PDB entry 8RNC | electron microscopy, 3.52 A resolution | chains E and F of the 9 polymer chains in the assembly

[Chain E]
Protein: RNA-directed RNA polymerase catalytic subunit
Source organism: Influenza B virus (B/Memphis/13/2003)
Notes: EC 2.7.7.48
Reference sequence: Q5V8Y6 (Q5V8Y6_9INFB); residue numbers follow UniProt; this construct covers 1-752
Amino-acid sequence (752 residues; row label = number of the first residue in the row):
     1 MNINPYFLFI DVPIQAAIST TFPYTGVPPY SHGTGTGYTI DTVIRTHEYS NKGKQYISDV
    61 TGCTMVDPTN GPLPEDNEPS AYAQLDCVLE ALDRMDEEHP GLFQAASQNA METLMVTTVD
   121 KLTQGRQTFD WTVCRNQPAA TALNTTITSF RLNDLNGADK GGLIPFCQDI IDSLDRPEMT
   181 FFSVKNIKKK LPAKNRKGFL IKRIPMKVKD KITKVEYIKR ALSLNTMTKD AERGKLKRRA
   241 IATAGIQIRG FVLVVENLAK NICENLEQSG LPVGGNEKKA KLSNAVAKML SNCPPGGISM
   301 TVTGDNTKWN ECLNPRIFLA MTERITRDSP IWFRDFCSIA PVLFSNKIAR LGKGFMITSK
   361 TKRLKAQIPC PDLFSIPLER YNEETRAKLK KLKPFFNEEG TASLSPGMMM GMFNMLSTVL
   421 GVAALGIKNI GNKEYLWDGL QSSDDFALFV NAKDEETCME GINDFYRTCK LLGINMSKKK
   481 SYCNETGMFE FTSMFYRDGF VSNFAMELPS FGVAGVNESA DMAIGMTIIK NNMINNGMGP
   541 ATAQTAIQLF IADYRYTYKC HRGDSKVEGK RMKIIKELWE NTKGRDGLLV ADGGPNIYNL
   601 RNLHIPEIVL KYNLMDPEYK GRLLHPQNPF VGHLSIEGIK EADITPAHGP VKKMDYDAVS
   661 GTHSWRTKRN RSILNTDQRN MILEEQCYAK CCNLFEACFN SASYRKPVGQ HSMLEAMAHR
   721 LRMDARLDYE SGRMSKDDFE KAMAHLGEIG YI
Disordered / not traced: 228-238, 634-654

[Chain F]
Protein: Polymerase basic protein 2
Source organism: Influenza B virus (B/Memphis/13/2003)
Reference sequence: Q5V8X3 (Q5V8X3_9INFB); residue numbers follow UniProt; this construct covers 1-770
Amino-acid sequence (799 residues; each row starts with the number of its first residue):
     1 MTLAKIELLK QLLRDNEAKT VLKQTTVDQY NIIRKFNTSR IEKNPSLRMK WAMCSNFPLA
    61 LTKGDMANRI PLEYKGIQLK TNAEDIGTKG QMCSIAAVTW WNTYGPIGDT EGFERVYESF
   121 FLRKMRLDNA TWGRITFGPV ERVRKRVLLN PLTKEMPPDE ASNVIMEILF PKEAGIPRES
   181 TWIHRELIKE KREKLKGTMI TPIVLAYMLE RELVARRRFL PVAGATSAEF IEMLHCLQGE
   241 NWRQIYHPGG NKLTESRSQS MIVACRKIIR RSIVASNPLE LAVEIANKTV IDTEPLKSCL
   301 AAIDGGDVAC DIIRAALGLK IRQRQRFGRL ELKRISGRGF KNDEEILIGN GTIQKIGIWD
   361 GEEEFHVRCG ECRGILKKSK MKLEKLLINS AKKEDMRDLI ILCMVFSQDT RMFQGVRGEI
   421 NFLNRAGQLL SPMYQLQRYF LNRSNDLFDQ WGYEESPKAS ELHGINESMN ASDYTLKGVV
   481 VTRNVIDDFS STETEKVSIT KNLSLIKRTG EVIMGANDVS ELESQAQLMI TYDTPKMWEM
   541 GTTKELVQNT YQWVLKNLVT LKAQFLLGKE DMFQWDAFEA FESIIPQKMA GQYSGFARAV
   601 LKQMRDQEVM KTDQFIKLLP FCFSPPKLRS NGEPYQFLKL VLKGGGENFI EVRKGSPLFS
   661 YNPQTEVLTI CGRMMSLKGK IEDEERNRSM GNAVLAGFLV SGKYDPDLGD FKTIEELEKL
   721 KPGEKANILL YQGKPVKVVK RKRYSALSND ISQGIKRQRM TVESMGWALS GWSHPQFEKG
   781 GGSGGGSGGS AWSHPQFEK
Disordered / not traced: 141-226, 489-492, 744-799
Construct notes: expression tag (771-799)

[Chain E / chain F interface]
Contacting residue pairs (161; chain E residue first):
  Lys189(E) - Asn37(F)
  Pro192(E) - Asn37(F)
  Ala193(E) - Asn37(F)
  Leu200(E) - Asn37(F)
  Arg203(E) - Arg40(F)
  Asn276(E) - Gln238(F)
  Asn276(E) - Gly239(F)  hydrogen bond (side chain-backbone)
  Lys279(E) - Glu240(F)  hydrogen bond (side chain-backbone)
  Met494(E) - Glu240(F)
  Asp498(E) - Val140(F)
  Phe500(E) - Asn241(F)
  Val501(E) - Asn241(F)  hydrogen bond (backbone-side chain)
  Asn503(E) - Glu240(F)
  Phe511(E) - Ser46(F)
  Gly512(E) - Ser46(F)
  Val513(E) - Ser46(F)
  Val516(E) - Met49(F)
  Glu518(E) - Ile95(F)
  Lys530(E) - His235(F)
  Ile534(E) - His235(F)
  Gly537(E) - Glu240(F)
  Tyr556(E) - Lys50(F)
  Thr557(E) - Met53(F)
  Tyr558(E) - Met49(F)  hydrogen bond
  Lys559(E) - Met53(F)
  Lys559(E) - Ile95(F)
  Arg562(E) - Glu647(F)
  Asp564(E) - Pro657(F)
  Lys570(E) - Ile77(F)
  Arg571(E) - Ile95(F)
  Arg571(E) - Thr99(F)  hydrogen bond
  Lys573(E) - Lys75(F)
  Ile574(E) - Tyr74(F)  hydrophobic
  Ile574(E) - Ala96(F)  hydrophobic
  Ile574(E) - Thr99(F)
  Ile574(E) - Trp100(F)
  Ile574(E) - Thr103(F)
  Ile575(E) - Thr99(F)
  Glu577(E) - Tyr74(F)  hydrogen bond
  Glu577(E) - Lys75(F)  salt bridge
  Glu577(E) - Tyr104(F)  hydrogen bond
  Leu578(E) - Asn102(F)
  Leu578(E) - Thr103(F)
  Asn581(E) - Tyr104(F)
  Arg585(E) - Gly672(F)
  Asp586(E) - Lys544(F)  salt bridge
  Asp592(E) - Asn102(F)
  Leu600(E) - His235(F)  hydrogen bond (backbone-side chain)
  Arg601(E) - Leu127(F)
  Arg601(E) - Trp132(F)
  Arg601(E) - Met233(F)
  Asn602(E) - Leu127(F)
  Leu603(E) - His235(F)
  His604(E) - Arg123(F)  hydrogen bond (backbone-side chain)
  His604(E) - Met233(F)
  His604(E) - His235(F)
  Ile605(E) - Lys124(F)
  Ile605(E) - Leu127(F)  hydrophobic
  Val609(E) - Phe120(F)  hydrophobic
  Val609(E) - Phe121(F)  hydrophobic
  Val609(E) - Lys124(F)  hydrogen bond (backbone-side chain)
  Leu610(E) - Lys124(F)
  Tyr612(E) - Phe113(F)  hydrophobic
  Tyr612(E) - Glu114(F)
  Tyr612(E) - Phe121(F)  hydrophobic
  Asn613(E) - Lys124(F)  hydrogen bond
  Glu618(E) - Ile107(F)
  Tyr619(E) - Asn102(F)
  Lys620(E) - Thr110(F)
  Gly621(E) - Gly108(F)
  Gly621(E) - Thr110(F)
  Arg622(E) - Trp101(F)  hydrogen bond (backbone-side chain)
  Arg622(E) - Thr103(F)  hydrogen bond (side chain-backbone)
  Arg622(E) - Tyr104(F)
  Arg622(E) - Gly105(F)  hydrogen bond (side chain-backbone)
  Arg622(E) - Pro106(F)
  Arg622(E) - Ile107(F)
  Leu623(E) - Asn102(F)
  Leu624(E) - Thr110(F)
  Leu624(E) - Phe113(F)  hydrophobic
  His625(E) - Trp101(F)
  His625(E) - Pro106(F)
  His625(E) - Gly108(F)
  Pro626(E) - Asp109(F)
  Gln627(E) - Met66(F)
  Asn628(E) - Trp101(F)
  Pro629(E) - Leu61(F)  hydrophobic
  Pro629(E) - Thr62(F)  hydrogen bond (backbone-side chain)
  Pro629(E) - Met66(F)
  Pro629(E) - Ala67(F)  hydrophobic
  Pro629(E) - Trp101(F)
  Phe630(E) - Leu61(F)  hydrophobic
  Phe630(E) - Cys93(F)  hydrophobic
  Phe630(E) - Ala97(F)
  Phe630(E) - Val98(F)  hydrophobic
  Phe630(E) - Trp101(F)  hydrophobic
  Gly632(E) - Thr62(F)
  Asp657(E) - Phe120(F)
  Ala658(E) - Phe120(F)
  Val659(E) - Phe113(F)  hydrophobic
  Val659(E) - Tyr117(F)  hydrophobic
  Ser660(E) - Tyr117(F)
  Thr662(E) - Val98(F)
  Thr662(E) - Trp101(F)
  Thr662(E) - Asn102(F)  hydrogen bond
  His663(E) - Val98(F)
  His663(E) - Asn102(F)  hydrogen bond
  Trp665(E) - Met49(F)  hydrophobic
  Trp665(E) - Leu59(F)  hydrophobic
  Trp665(E) - Val98(F)
  Arg666(E) - Leu59(F)
  Arg666(E) - Ala60(F)  hydrogen bond (backbone-backbone)
  Thr667(E) - Pro58(F)  hydrogen bond (side chain-backbone)
  Lys668(E) - Pro58(F)
  Lys668(E) - Met92(F)
  Asn670(E) - Gly87(F)
  Asn670(E) - Thr88(F)  hydrogen bond (side chain-backbone)
  Ile673(E) - Phe36(F)  hydrophobic
  Asn675(E) - Gln29(F)
  Arg679(E) - Ile32(F)
  Ile682(E) - Val21(F)  hydrophobic
  Glu685(E) - Glu17(F)
  Glu685(E) - Thr20(F)
  Cys687(E) - Asp15(F)
  Cys687(E) - Ala18(F)  hydrophobic
  Tyr688(E) - Ile33(F)
  Lys690(E) - Leu12(F)
  Cys691(E) - Leu12(F)  hydrophobic
  Cys691(E) - Ala18(F)  hydrophobic
  Cys691(E) - Val21(F)  hydrophobic
  Cys691(E) - Leu22(F)  hydrophobic
  Phe695(E) - Val27(F)  hydrophobic
  Phe695(E) - Tyr30(F)  hydrophobic
  Glu696(E) - Tyr30(F)
  Ala697(E) - Lys5(F)
  Cys698(E) - Lys5(F)  hydrogen bond
  Lys706(E) - Val27(F)
  Val708(E) - Val27(F)  hydrophobic
  Val708(E) - Asp28(F)
  Val708(E) - Ala83(F)  hydrophobic
  Gly709(E) - Asp28(F)
  Gln710(E) - Thr26(F)
  Gln710(E) - Asp28(F)  hydrogen bond (backbone-side chain)
  His711(E) - Thr26(F)
  His711(E) - Val27(F)  hydrogen bond (backbone-backbone)
  Ser712(E) - Leu22(F)  hydrogen bond (side chain-backbone)
  Ser712(E) - Lys23(F)  hydrogen bond (side chain-backbone)
  Met713(E) - Val21(F)
  Met713(E) - Leu22(F)
  Met713(E) - Thr25(F)  hydrogen bond
  Met713(E) - Thr26(F)
  Met713(E) - Val27(F)  hydrophobic
  Leu714(E) - Leu22(F)  hydrogen bond (backbone-backbone)
  Leu714(E) - Lys23(F)
  Ala716(E) - Val27(F)  hydrophobic
  Asp728(E) - Thr2(F)
  Met734(E) - Thr2(F)
  Asp738(E) - Leu3(F)
  His745(E) - Ile6(F)
  Ile749(E) - Leu9(F)  hydrophobic
  Tyr751(E) - Lys23(F)
Interface residues without a listed pair, chain E (127 interface residues in all): Lys202, Ile204, Gly499, Ala514, Gly515, Asn517, Asp521, Met533, Asn536, Pro540, Glu568, Pro606, Ile608, Pro617, Arg671, Ser672, Leu683, Gln686, Cys692, Leu694, Leu721, Asp724, Ala725, Lys741, Ala742, Leu746, Glu748
Interface residues without a listed pair, chain F (94 interface residues in all): Leu8, Lys10, Asn31, Arg34, Pro45, Asn56, Glu84, Asp85, Ser94, Glu232, Leu234, Cys236, Trp242, Arg243, Gln732

[Summary]
The interface between chain E and chain F involves 127 residues on one side and 94 on the other, with 27
hydrogen bonds and 2 salt bridges. Among the polar pairs are Glu577(E)-Lys75(F), Asp586(E)-Lys544(F) and
Asn276(E)-Gly239(F).
Chain E is RNA-directed RNA polymerase catalytic subunit and chain F is Polymerase basic protein 2, both from
Influenza B virus (B/Memphis/13/2003); the structure, Influenza B polymerase, replication complex, an
asymmetric polymerase dimer bound to human ANP32A (from "Influenza B ..., was determined by electron
microscopy together with 8RN1, 8RN2, 8RN3, 8RN4, 8RN5, 8RN6 and 5 further entries from the same study.
